6RKC - chains C and D of the 4 polymer chains in the assembly; structure by X-ray diffraction, 2.56 A resolution.

[Chain C (and D)]
Molecule: Methionine adenosyltransferase
From: Ureaplasma urealyticum serovar 7 str. ATCC 27819
Notes: EC 2.5.1.6; chain D of this document is another copy of the same molecule, construct and numbering; everything in this record applies to it too
Reference sequence: B2NE58 (B2NE58_UREUR); numbering as in UniProt (aligned over 1-376)
Sequence (382 residues; each row starts with the number of its first residue):
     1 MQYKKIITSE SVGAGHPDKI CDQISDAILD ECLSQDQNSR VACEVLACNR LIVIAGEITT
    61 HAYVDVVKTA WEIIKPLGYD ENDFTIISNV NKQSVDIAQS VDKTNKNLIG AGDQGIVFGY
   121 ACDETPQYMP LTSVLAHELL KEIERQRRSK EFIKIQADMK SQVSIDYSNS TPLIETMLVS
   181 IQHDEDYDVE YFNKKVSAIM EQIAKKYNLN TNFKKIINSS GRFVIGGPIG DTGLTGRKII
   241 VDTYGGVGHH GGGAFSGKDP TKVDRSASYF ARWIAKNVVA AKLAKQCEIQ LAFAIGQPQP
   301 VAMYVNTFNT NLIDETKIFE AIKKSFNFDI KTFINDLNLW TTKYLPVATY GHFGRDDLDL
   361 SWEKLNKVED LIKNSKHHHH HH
Unresolved in the structure: 1-2, 376-382 (chain D: 1-3, 376-382)
Differences from the reference sequence: expression tag (377-382)
Metal / ion sites: Mg2+ site 1: Asp18 (together with (diphosphono)aminophosphonic acid); Mg2+ site 2: Asp113, Asp264 (together with (diphosphono)aminophosphonic acid); K+: Asp231, Thr232 (together with (diphosphono)aminophosphonic acid) (shared with Glu44(D) of chain D)
Residues lining bound ligands:
  - (diphosphono)aminophosphonic acid (PPK), molecule 1: His16, Asp18, Lys160, Asp231, Arg237, Lys238
  - (diphosphono)aminophosphonic acid (PPK), molecule 2: Glu44, Asp113, Gly252, Gly253, Ala254, Lys258, Asp264
  - S-adenosylmethionine (SAM), molecule 1: His16, Pro17, Asp158, Met159, Lys160, Ser180, Ser220, Arg222, Phe223, Ile225, Gly230, Asp231
  - S-adenosylmethionine (SAM), molecule 2: Ala42, Glu57, Gln93, Asp96, Ile97, Gly112, Asp113, Lys262, Ile295
  - S-adenosylmethionine (SAM), molecule 3: Ile58, Thr59, Thr60, His61, Ala62, Tyr63, Val64, Val66, Val90, Asn91, Lys92
  - S-adenosylmethionine (SAM), molecule 4: Trp71, Glu81, Asn82

[How chain C and chain D interact]
Residue-residue contacts - 124 pairs, chain C then chain D:
  Tyr3(C) - Val305(D)
  Tyr3(C) - Glu315(D)  hydrogen bond
  Tyr3(C) - Thr316(D)
  Tyr3(C) - Phe319(D)  hydrophobic
  Lys5(C) - Tyr304(D)
  Ile6(C) - Ala302(D)  hydrophobic
  Ile6(C) - Tyr304(D)
  Ile7(C) - Gln290(D)
  Thr8(C) - Ile116(D)
  Thr8(C) - Gln290(D)  hydrogen bond (backbone-side chain)
  Thr8(C) - Ala302(D)
  Glu10(C) - Gln114(D)  hydrogen bond
  Glu10(C) - Gly115(D)
  Glu10(C) - Ile116(D)
  Glu10(C) - Gly251(D)
  Glu44(C) - Thr232(D)
  Glu44(C) - Leu234(D)
  Glu44(C) - Arg237(D)  salt bridge
  Leu46(C) - Leu46(D)  hydrophobic
  Cys48(C) - Ala55(D)  hydrophobic
  Cys48(C) - Asn89(D)
  Asn49(C) - Asn89(D)
  Asn49(C) - Asn91(D)
  Leu51(C) - Asn89(D)
  Ala55(C) - Cys48(D)  hydrophobic
  Gly56(C) - Thr232(D)  hydrogen bond (backbone-side chain)
  Glu57(C) - Gly230(D)
  Glu57(C) - Asp231(D)
  Glu57(C) - Thr232(D)  hydrogen bond
  Ile87(C) - Leu51(D)  hydrophobic
  Asn89(C) - Cys48(D)  hydrogen bond
  Asn89(C) - Leu51(D)
  Asn91(C) - Asn49(D)
  Asn91(C) - Ile229(D)  hydrogen bond (side chain-backbone)
  Ser94(C) - Ile225(D)
  Val95(C) - Ile225(D)  hydrophobic
  Asp96(C) - Arg222(D)  salt bridge
  Asp96(C) - Val224(D)  hydrogen bond (side chain-backbone)
  Asp96(C) - Ile225(D)  hydrogen bond (side chain-backbone)
  Gln99(C) - Ser220(D)  hydrogen bond (side chain-backbone)
  Gln99(C) - Arg222(D)
  Ser100(C) - Ser220(D)
  Asp113(C) - Lys160(D)  salt bridge
  Gln114(C) - Glu10(D)  hydrogen bond
  Gln114(C) - Lys160(D)
  Gln114(C) - Ser161(D)
  Gln114(C) - Gln162(D)
  Gln114(C) - Leu178(D)
  Gly115(C) - Glu10(D)
  Gly115(C) - Gln162(D)  hydrogen bond (backbone-side chain)
  Ile116(C) - Thr8(D)
  Ile116(C) - Ser9(D)
  Ile116(C) - Gln162(D)
  Phe118(C) - Gly246(D)
  Lys160(C) - Asp113(D)  salt bridge
  Lys160(C) - Gln114(D)
  Ser161(C) - Gln114(D)  hydrogen bond (backbone-side chain)
  Gln162(C) - Gln114(D)  hydrogen bond
  Gln162(C) - Gly115(D)  hydrogen bond (side chain-backbone)
  Gln162(C) - Ala292(D)
  Gln162(C) - Phe293(D)  hydrogen bond (side chain-backbone)
  Gln162(C) - Val301(D)
  Ser164(C) - Ala302(D)
  Leu178(C) - Gln114(D)
  Leu178(C) - Ala294(D)  hydrophobic
  Ile216(C) - Gln297(D)
  Ile216(C) - Val301(D)  hydrophobic
  Ser219(C) - Ala294(D)
  Ser219(C) - Ile295(D)  hydrogen bond (side chain-backbone)
  Ser220(C) - Gln99(D)  hydrogen bond (backbone-side chain)
  Ser220(C) - Ser100(D)
  Ser220(C) - Ile295(D)
  Arg222(C) - Asp96(D)  salt bridge
  Arg222(C) - Gln99(D)
  Val224(C) - Asp96(D)  hydrogen bond (backbone-side chain)
  Ile225(C) - Ser94(D)
  Ile225(C) - Val95(D)  hydrophobic
  Ile225(C) - Asp96(D)  hydrogen bond (backbone-side chain)
  Ile229(C) - Asn91(D)  hydrogen bond (backbone-side chain)
  Gly230(C) - Glu57(D)
  Gly230(C) - Ile97(D)
  Asp231(C) - Glu57(D)
  Thr232(C) - Glu44(D)
  Thr232(C) - Gly56(D)  hydrogen bond (side chain-backbone)
  Thr232(C) - Glu57(D)  hydrogen bond
  Leu234(C) - Glu44(D)
  Leu234(C) - Leu234(D)  hydrophobic
  Thr235(C) - Arg237(D)  hydrogen bond (backbone-side chain)
  Gly236(C) - Arg237(D)
  Arg237(C) - Glu44(D)  salt bridge
  Arg237(C) - Thr235(D)  hydrogen bond (side chain-backbone)
  Arg237(C) - Gly236(D)
  Arg237(C) - Ala254(D)
  Ile239(C) - Ile239(D)  hydrophobic
  Ile240(C) - His250(D)
  Ile240(C) - Gly251(D)
  Ile240(C) - Gly252(D)
  Gly246(C) - Phe118(D)
  Gly246(C) - His249(D)  hydrogen bond (backbone-side chain)
  Gly246(C) - His250(D)
  Val247(C) - His249(D)  hydrogen bond (backbone-side chain)
  Gly248(C) - His249(D)  hydrogen bond (backbone-side chain)
  His249(C) - Gly246(D)  hydrogen bond (side chain-backbone)
  His249(C) - Val247(D)  hydrogen bond (side chain-backbone)
  His249(C) - Gly248(D)
  His249(C) - His249(D)  hydrogen bond
  His250(C) - Ile240(D)
  His250(C) - Gly246(D)
  Gly251(C) - Ile240(D)
  Gly252(C) - Ile240(D)
  Gln290(C) - Ile7(D)
  Gln290(C) - Thr8(D)  hydrogen bond (side chain-backbone)
  Ala292(C) - Thr8(D)
  Ala292(C) - Gln162(D)
  Phe293(C) - Gln162(D)  hydrogen bond (backbone-side chain)
  Ala294(C) - Leu178(D)  hydrophobic
  Ile295(C) - Ser219(D)  hydrogen bond (backbone-side chain)
  Ile295(C) - Ser220(D)
  Gln297(C) - Ser219(D)
  Ala302(C) - Ile6(D)  hydrophobic
  Ala302(C) - Thr8(D)
  Ala302(C) - Ser164(D)
  Tyr304(C) - Lys5(D)
  Tyr304(C) - Ile6(D)
Interface residues without a listed pair, chain C (75 interface residues in all): Val45, Val53, Ile97, Ser180, Gly221, Phe223, Pro228, Gly245, Ala254, Lys258, Val301, Met303
Interface residues without a listed pair, chain D (79 interface residues in all): Val45, Arg50, Val53, Ile87, Ser180, Ile216, Gly221, Phe223, Pro228, Lys258, Met303

[Summary]
Chain C and chain D form an interface of 75 and 79 residues respectively; the contacts include 34 hydrogen
bonds and 6 salt bridges. Among the polar pairs are Glu44(C)-Arg237(D), Asp96(C)-Arg222(D) and
Asp113(C)-Lys160(D). Bound to chain C: 4 copies of S-adenosylmethionine and (diphosphono)aminophosphonic acid.
Chain C and chain D are both Methionine adenosyltransferase (Ureaplasma urealyticum serovar 7 str. ATCC
27819); the structure, Inter-dimeric interface controls function and stability of S-methionine
adenosyltransferase from U. urealiticum, was determined by X-ray diffraction (same publication as 6RJS, 6RK5
and 6RK7).
